7EVZ - chains B and C of the 5 polymer chains in the assembly; structure by electron microscopy, 3.07 A resolution.

[Chain B]
Name: Guanine nucleotide-binding protein G(I)/G(S)/G(T) subunit beta-1
Source organism: Homo sapiens
UniProtKB: P62873 (GBB1_HUMAN); numbering as in UniProt (aligned over 2-340)
Amino-acid sequence (356 residues; numbered -15 to 340; the number before each row is that of its first residue; numbers below 1 keep their minus sign (Met-15 is residue -15)):
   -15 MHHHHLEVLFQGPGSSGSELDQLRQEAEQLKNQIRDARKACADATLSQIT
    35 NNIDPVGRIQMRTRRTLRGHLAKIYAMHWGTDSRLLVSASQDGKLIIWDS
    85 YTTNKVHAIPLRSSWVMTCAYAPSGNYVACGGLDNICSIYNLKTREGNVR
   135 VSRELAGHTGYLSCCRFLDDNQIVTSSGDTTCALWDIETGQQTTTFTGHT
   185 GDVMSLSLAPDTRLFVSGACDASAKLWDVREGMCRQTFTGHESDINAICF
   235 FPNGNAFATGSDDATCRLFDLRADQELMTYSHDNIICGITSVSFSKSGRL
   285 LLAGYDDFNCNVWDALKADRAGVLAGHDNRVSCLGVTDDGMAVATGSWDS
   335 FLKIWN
Not modelled in the structure: -15 to 0
Sequence notes: initiating methionine (-15); expression tag (-14 to 1)
Curated features (UniProtKB/Swiss-Prot):
  - modified residue: Ser2 (N-acetylserine), His266 (Phosphohistidine)
  - natural variant: Leu30 (L30F: In MRD42; uncertain significance), Arg52 (R52G: In MRD42), Gly64 (G64V: In MRD42), Asp76 (D76E: In MRD42; D76G: In MRD42), Gly77 (G77S: In MRD42), Lys78 (K78R: In MRD42), Ile80 (I80N: In MRD42; I80T: In MRD42), His91 (H91R: In MRD42; uncertain significance), Ala92 (A92T: In MRD42), Pro94 (P94S: In MRD42), Leu95 (L95P: In MRD42), Arg96 (R96L: In MRD42), 5 further natural variant entries in UniProt

[Chain C]
Name: Guanine nucleotide-binding protein G(I)/G(S)/G(O) subunit gamma-2
Source organism: Homo sapiens
UniProtKB: P59768 (GBG2_HUMAN); residue numbers follow UniProt; this construct covers 1-71
Amino-acid sequence (71 residues; each row starts with the number of its first residue):
     1 MASNNTASIAQARKLVEQLKMEANIDRIKVSKAAADLMAYCEAHAKEDPL
    51 LTPVPASENPFREKKFFCAIL
Not modelled in the structure: 1-5, 64-71
Curated features (UniProtKB/Swiss-Prot):
  - modified residue: Ala2 (N-acetylalanine), Cys68 (Cysteine methyl ester)
  - lipidation: Cys68 (S-geranylgeranyl cysteine)

[How chain B and chain C interact]
Contacting residue pairs (74):
  Glu3(B) - Arg13(C)  salt bridge
  Leu4(B) - Ser8(C)
  Leu4(B) - Ile9(C)  hydrophobic
  Leu7(B) - Ala12(C)  hydrophobic
  Leu7(B) - Arg13(C)
  Leu7(B) - Val16(C)
  Glu10(B) - Val16(C)
  Ala11(B) - Leu15(C)  hydrophobic
  Leu14(B) - Val16(C)
  Leu14(B) - Lys20(C)
  Gln17(B) - Ala23(C)
  Ile18(B) - Leu19(C)  hydrophobic
  Ile18(B) - Ala23(C)  hydrophobic
  Ile18(B) - Arg27(C)
  Ala21(B) - Arg27(C)
  Arg22(B) - Arg27(C)
  Ala24(B) - Lys29(C)
  Cys25(B) - Lys29(C)
  Cys25(B) - Val30(C)
  Ala26(B) - Val30(C)  hydrophobic
  Asp27(B) - Lys29(C)
  Asp27(B) - Val30(C)
  Asp27(B) - Ser31(C)
  Ala28(B) - Val30(C)
  Leu30(B) - Ala34(C)  hydrophobic
  Ile33(B) - Ser31(C)
  Ile33(B) - Ala34(C)  hydrophobic
  Val40(B) - Leu51(C)  hydrophobic
  Met45(B) - Leu50(C)  hydrophobic
  Thr47(B) - Glu63(C)
  Arg48(B) - Phe61(C)
  Arg48(B) - Glu63(C)  salt bridge
  Arg49(B) - Phe61(C)  hydrogen bond (side chain-backbone)
  Arg49(B) - Arg62(C)  hydrogen bond (side chain-backbone)
  Ser84(B) - Phe61(C)
  Tyr85(B) - Pro60(C)
  Tyr85(B) - Phe61(C)  hydrophobic
  Met217(B) - Met21(C)  hydrophobic
  Cys218(B) - Gln18(C)  hydrogen bond (backbone-side chain)
  Cys218(B) - Met21(C)
  Arg219(B) - Glu22(C)
  Gln220(B) - Ile25(C)
  Thr221(B) - Glu22(C)
  Phe235(B) - Leu37(C)  hydrophobic
  Phe235(B) - Tyr40(C)  hydrophobic
  Pro236(B) - Tyr40(C)
  Asn237(B) - Tyr40(C)
  Asp254(B) - Ala33(C)
  Arg256(B) - Asp26(C)
  Arg256(B) - Ile28(C)
  Arg256(B) - Asp36(C)  salt bridge
  Ala257(B) - Ile28(C)
  Asp258(B) - Arg27(C)  salt bridge
  Gln259(B) - Val30(C)
  Leu261(B) - Val30(C)  hydrophobic
  Leu261(B) - Leu37(C)  hydrophobic
  Ser279(B) - Asp48(C)  hydrogen bond
  Ser279(B) - Leu50(C)
  Lys280(B) - Glu47(C)
  Lys280(B) - Asp48(C)
  Ser281(B) - Tyr40(C)
  Ser281(B) - Cys41(C)
  Ser281(B) - His44(C)
  Ser281(B) - Asp48(C)  hydrogen bond
  Gly282(B) - Cys41(C)
  Arg283(B) - Cys41(C)
  Arg283(B) - Leu51(C)
  Gly324(B) - Pro49(C)
  Gly324(B) - Leu50(C)
  Met325(B) - Asn59(C)
  Met325(B) - Pro60(C)
  Ala326(B) - Phe61(C)  hydrophobic
  Ile338(B) - Phe61(C)  hydrophobic
  Asn340(B) - Asn59(C)  hydrogen bond
Other interface residues (no listed pair), chain B (61 interface residues in all): Lys15, Thr34, Ile37, Ile43, Trp63, Thr181, Ala240, Leu252, Leu284, Leu300, Val320, Asp323, Val327
Other interface residues (no listed pair), chain C (40 interface residues in all): Lys14, Met38, Glu42, Ala45

[Summary]
61 residues of chain B and 40 residues of chain C are in contact, with 6 hydrogen bonds and 4 salt bridges.
Polar pairs include Glu3(B)-Arg13(C), Arg48(B)-Glu63(C) and Arg256(B)-Asp36(C).
Chain B is Guanine nucleotide-binding protein G(I)/G(S)/G(T) subunit beta-1 and chain C is Guanine
nucleotide-binding protein G(I)/G(S)/G(O) subunit gamma-2, both from Homo sapiens; the structure, Cryo-EM
structure of cenerimod -bound Sphingosine-1-phosphate receptor 1 in complex with Gi protein, was determined by
electron microscopy, deposited together with 7EVY, 7EW0, 7EW1 and 7EW7.
